7QH2 - chains A and C of the 6 polymer chains in the assembly; structure by electron microscopy, 2.43 A resolution.

[Chain A]
Name: Lactate dehydrogenase (NAD(+), ferredoxin) subunit LctC
From: Acetobacterium woodii
Notes: EC 1.3.1.110
UniProtKB: H6LBB1 (LCTC_ACEWD); residue numbers follow UniProt; this construct covers 1-418
Amino-acid sequence (418 residues; row label = number of the first residue in the row):
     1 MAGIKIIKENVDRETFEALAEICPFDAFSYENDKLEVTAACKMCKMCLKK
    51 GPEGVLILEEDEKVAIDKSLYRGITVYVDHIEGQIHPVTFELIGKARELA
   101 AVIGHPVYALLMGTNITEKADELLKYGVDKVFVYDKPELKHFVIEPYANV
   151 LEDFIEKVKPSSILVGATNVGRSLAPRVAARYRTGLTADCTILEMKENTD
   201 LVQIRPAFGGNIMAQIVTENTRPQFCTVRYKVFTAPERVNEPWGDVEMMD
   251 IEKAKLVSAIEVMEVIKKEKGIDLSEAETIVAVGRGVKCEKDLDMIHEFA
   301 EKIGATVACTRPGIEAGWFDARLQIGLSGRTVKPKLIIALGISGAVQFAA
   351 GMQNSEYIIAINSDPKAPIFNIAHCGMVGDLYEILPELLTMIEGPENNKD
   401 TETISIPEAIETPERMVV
Disordered / not traced: 1-61, 399-418
Ligand contacts:
  - FAD (flavin-adenine dinucleotide), molecule 1: Leu186, Thr187, Ala188, Arg205, Ala207, Phe208, Ile212, Ala214, Ile216
  - FAD, molecule 2: Gly284, Arg285, Gly286, Lys288, Thr310, Arg311, Pro312, Gln324, Ile325, Gly326, Leu327, Ser328, Gly329, Gly341, Ile342, Ser343, Ala345, Gln347, Phe348, Ile361, Asn362, Ser363, Asp364, Ala367, Gly379, Asp380, Leu381, Tyr382
Curated features (UniProtKB/Swiss-Prot):
  - binding site (FAD): Arg285, Ile325 to Ser328, Ser343 to Phe348, Asn362, Asp380, Leu381
Reported in the primary citation:
  - binding site for flavin-adenine dinucleotide: Arg205
  - mutagenesis - R205A: abolished catalytic activity on FBEC/FBEB
  - mutagenesis - D189A, R205A: unchanged catalytic activity on DCPIP with NADH
  - mutagenesis - D189A: decreased catalytic activity on FBEC
  - mutagenesis - C41A/C44A/C47A: abolished catalytic activity

[Chain C]
Name: Lactate dehydrogenase (NAD(+), ferredoxin) subunit LctD
From: Acetobacterium woodii
Notes: EC 1.3.1.110
UniProtKB: H6LBS1 (LCTD_ACEWD); residues 1-466 here = UniProt positions 1-466
Amino-acid sequence (467 residues; numbered 1 to 467; the number before each row is that of its first residue):
     1 MNYKKVEASDIAAIKELIPAERVFVGTEIGEDFSHDELGSIHSYPEVLIK
    51 VTSTEEVSKIMKYAYEHNIPVVVRGSGTGLVGACVPLFGGIMLETTLMNN
   101 ILELDTENLTVTVEPGVLLMELSKFVEENDLFYPPDPGEKSATIAGNIST
   151 NAGGMRAVKYGVTRDYVRGLTVVLANGEIIELGGKIVKNSSGYSLKDLVI
   201 GSEGTLCVITKAILKLLPLPKMTLSLLIPFENISDAAGIVPKIIKSKAIP
   251 TAIEFMERQTILFAEDFLGKKFPDSSSNAYILLTFDGNTKEQVEAEYETV
   301 ANLCLAEGAKDVYIVDTVERKDSVWSARGAFLEAIKASTTEMDECDVVVP
   351 RNRIAEFIEFTHDLAKEMDVRIPSFGHAGDGNLHIYVCRDELCQADWEAK
   401 LAEAMDRMYAKALTFEGLVSGEHGIGYAKRKYLLNDFGTEHLALMAGIKQ
   451 TFDPKNLLNPKKVCQMA
Sequence notes: expression tag (467)
Metal / ion sites: Fe ion: His377, His384, Glu422
Ligand contacts:
  - FAD (flavin-adenine dinucleotide), molecule 1: Asp32, Glu37, Ser76, Gly77, Thr78, Glu139, Ser141
  - FAD, molecule 2: Glu37, Val73, Arg74, Gly75, Ser76, Gly77, Thr78, Gly79, Leu80, Ala83, Cys84, Thr95, Pro115, Pro137, Gly138, Glu139, Ala142, Thr143, Ala145, Gly146, Asn147, Ser149, Thr150, Ala152, Gly153, Glu203, Gly204, Cys207, Val208, Ile209, Leu332, Glu422, His423, Asn459
Reported in the primary citation:
  - binding site for flavin-adenine dinucleotide: Glu37, Leu80, Gly138, Glu139, Gly153, Leu332
  - Fe ion coordination: His377, His384, Glu422
  - catalytic residues: His423

[Interface between chain A and chain C]
Residue-residue contacts - 13 pairs, chain A then chain C:
  Glu276(A) with Lys270(C), salt bridge
  Arg285(A) with Asp32(C), salt bridge
  Arg311(A) with Glu37(C), salt bridge
  Arg322(A) with Asp266(C), hydrogen bond (side chain-backbone); Phe267(C)
  Leu327(A) with Met120(C), hydrophobic; Glu139(C)
  Ser328(A) with Glu333(C), hydrogen bond
  Arg330(A) with Phe267(C), hydrogen bond (side chain-backbone); Leu268(C)
  Val346(A) with Leu118(C), hydrophobic; Met120(C), hydrophobic
  Gln347(A) with Ser141(C), hydrogen bond
Interface residues without a listed pair, chain A (11 interface residues in all): Ala321, Ala350
Interface residues without a listed pair, chain C (12 interface residues in all): Ala337

[Overview]
Chain A and chain C form an interface of 11 and 12 residues respectively, with 4 hydrogen bonds and 3 salt
bridges. Polar pairs include Glu276(A)-Lys270(C), Arg285(A)-Asp32(C) and Arg311(A)-Glu37(C). The paper reports
the catalytic residue His423(C); R205A of chain A abolishes catalytic activity on FBEC/FBEB; 3 substitutions
were tested in all.
Chain A is Lactate dehydrogenase (NAD(+), ferredoxin) subunit LctC and chain C is Lactate dehydrogenase
(NAD(+), ferredoxin) subunit LctD, both from Acetobacterium woodii; the structure, Cryo-EM structure of
Ldh-EtfAB complex from Acetobacterium woodii, was determined by electron microscopy.
